Entry 2V6X (X-ray diffraction, 1.98 A resolution); this record covers chains A and B.

[Chain A]
Name: Vacuolar protein sorting-associated protein 4
Organism: Saccharomyces cerevisiae
Notes: EC 3.6.4.6; fragment: mit domain resiudes 1-82
Reference sequence: P52917 (VPS4_YEAST); numbering as in UniProt (aligned over 1-82)
Sequence (85 residues; row label = number of the first residue in the row; numbers below 1 keep their minus sign (Gly-2 is residue -2)):
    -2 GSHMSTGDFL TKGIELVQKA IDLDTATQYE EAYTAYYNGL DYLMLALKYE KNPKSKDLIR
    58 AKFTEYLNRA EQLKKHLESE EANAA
Not modelled in the structure: -2, 81-82
Modified residues: Mse1 (selenomethionine; parent Met); Mse41 (selenomethionine; parent Met)
UniProt features mapped onto this chain:
  - mutagenesis: Leu64 (L64D: Inhibits membrane protein sorting to the vacuole)
Reported in the primary citation:
  - contacts within the chain: Asp21-Arg66 (salt bridge)

[Chain B]
Name: DOA4-independent degradation protein 4
Organism: Saccharomyces cerevisiae
Notes: fragment: c-terminal fragment residues 102-151
Reference sequence: P36108 (DID4_YEAST); residues 183-232 here correspond to UniProt positions 102-151 (UniProt number = residue number - 81)
Sequence (54 residues; numbered 179 to 232; the number before each row is that of its first residue):
   179 GSHMLQSTPQ NLVSNAPIAE TAMGIAEPIG AGSEFHGNPD DDLQARLNTL KKQT
Not modelled in the structure: 179-180, 207-216, 232
Modified residues: Mse182 (selenomethionine; parent Met); Mse201 (selenomethionine; parent Met)
Reported in the primary citation:
  - mutagenesis - L190D, E198R, T199D: unchanged binding to Vacuolar protein sorting-associated protein 4 (chain A)
  - mutagenesis - R224D: decreased localization

[How chain A and chain B interact]
Pairs across the interface - 50 pairs, chain A then chain B:
  Leu7(A) with Ala204(B), hydrophobic
  Thr8(A) with Ala204(B); Glu205(B); Pro206(B)
  Ile11(A) with Ala200(B); Ile203(B), hydrophobic; Ala204(B), hydrophobic
  Gln15(A) with Ala200(B), hydrogen bond (side chain-backbone)
  Ile18(A) with Pro195(B), hydrophobic; Thr199(B); Ala200(B), hydrophobic
  Asp21(A) with Pro195(B)
  Thr24(A) with Thr186(B)
  Tyr26(A) with Thr186(B); Leu190(B), hydrophobic
  Tyr30(A) with Leu228(B), hydrogen bond (side chain-backbone)
  Tyr33(A) with Pro195(B)
  Tyr34(A) with Leu228(B), hydrophobic; Lys229(B)
  Leu37(A) with Leu225(B), hydrophobic; Leu228(B), hydrophobic
  Asp38(A) with Leu225(B); Lys229(B), salt bridge
  Mse41(A) with Gln222(B); Leu225(B), hydrophobic
  Leu44(A) with Asp218(B)
  Lys53(A) with Asp218(B), salt bridge
  Arg57(A) with Pro217(B); Asp218(B), salt bridge
  Lys59(A) with Thr199(B), hydrogen bond (side chain-backbone); Ile203(B)
  Phe60(A) with Leu221(B), hydrophobic
  Thr61(A) with Leu221(B)
  Glu62(A) with Thr199(B)
  Tyr63(A) with Thr199(B), hydrogen bond (side chain-backbone); Ala200(B), hydrogen bond (side chain-backbone)
  Leu64(A) with Arg224(B)
  Asn65(A) with Arg224(B), hydrogen bond
  Arg66(A) with Leu190(B), hydrogen bond (side chain-backbone); Asn193(B); Ala194(B)
  Ala67(A) with Leu228(B)
  Glu68(A) with Arg224(B), salt bridge; Leu228(B)
  Gln69(A) with Asn189(B), hydrogen bond (side chain-backbone); Asn193(B), hydrogen bond
  Lys71(A) with Thr227(B), hydrogen bond (side chain-backbone); Leu228(B), hydrogen bond (side chain-backbone); Lys230(B), hydrogen bond (side chain-backbone)
  His73(A) with Leu190(B)
Also at the interface, not in a pair above, chain A (34 interface residues in all): Val14, Thr22, Leu55, Leu70
Also at the interface, not in a pair above, chain B (25 interface residues in all): Ile196, Ala197, Mse201
From the paper, about this interface:
  - pairs named by the authors: Tyr30(A)-Leu228(B) (hydrophobic contact), Tyr34(A)-Leu228(B) (hydrophobic contact), Leu37(A)-Leu228(B) (hydrophobic contact), Asp38(A)-Lys229(B), Lys53(A)-Asp218(B) (salt bridge), Arg57(A)-Asp218(B) (salt bridge), Phe60(A)-Leu221(B) (hydrophobic contact), Leu64(A)-Arg224(B) (hydrophobic contact), Asn65(A)-Arg224(B) (hydrogen bond), Ala67(A)-Leu228(B) (hydrophobic contact), Glu68(A)-Arg224(B) (salt bridge)
  - interface residues, chain B: Pro195(B), Leu221(B), Leu225(B)
  - hot spots on chain B (mutagenesis) - L221D, R224D, L225D, L228D: abolished binding to Vacuolar protein sorting-associated protein 4 (chain A)

[In short]
34 residues of chain A face 25 of chain B across their interface, with 12 hydrogen bonds and 4 salt bridges.
Among the polar pairs are Asp38(A)-Lys229(B), Lys53(A)-Asp218(B) and Arg57(A)-Asp218(B). The paper describes
hydrophobic contacts between Tyr30(A) and Leu228(B), Tyr34(A) and Leu228(B) and Leu37(A) and Leu228(B) among
others; a contact between Asp38(A) and Lys229(B); salt bridges between Lys53(A) and Asp218(B), Arg57(A) and
Asp218(B) and Glu68(A) and Arg224(B). The paper reports that L221D, R224D and L225D of chain B, among others,
abolish binding to Vacuolar protein sorting-associated protein 4 (chain A); interface residues Pro195(B),
Leu221(B) and Leu225(B); 7 substitutions were tested in all.
Chain A is Vacuolar protein sorting-associated protein 4 and chain B is DOA4-independent degradation protein
4, both from Saccharomyces cerevisiae; the structure, Stractural insight into the interaction between
ESCRT-III and Vps4, was determined by X-ray diffraction, deposited together with 2V6Y.
